Entry 9IV7 (X-ray diffraction, 2.50 A resolution); this record covers chains A and B of the 8 polymer chains in the assembly.

Chain A:
Molecule: Slr1911 protein
Organism: Synechocystis sp. PCC 6803 substr. Kazusa
Reference sequence: P73106 (P73106_SYNY3); numbering as in UniProt (aligned over 1-142)
Amino-acid sequence (142 residues; row label = number of the first residue in the row):
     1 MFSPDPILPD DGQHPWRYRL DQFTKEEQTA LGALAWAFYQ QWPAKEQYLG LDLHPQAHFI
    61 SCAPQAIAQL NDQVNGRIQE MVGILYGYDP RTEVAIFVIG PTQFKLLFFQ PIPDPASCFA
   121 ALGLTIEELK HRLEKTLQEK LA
Unresolved in the structure: 1-14

Chain B:
Molecule: Carboxysome shell protein CcmK1
Organism: Synechocystis sp. PCC 6803 substr. Kazusa
Reference sequence: P72760 (CCMK1_SYNY3); residue numbers follow UniProt; this construct covers 1-111
Amino-acid sequence (111 residues; numbered 1 to 111; the number before each row is that of its first residue):
     1 MSIAVGMIET LGFPAVVEAA DSMVKAARVT LVGYEKIGSG RVTVIVRGDV SEVQASVTAG
    61 IENIRRVNGG EVLSNHIIAR PHENLEYVLP IRYTEAVEQF REIVNPSIIR R
Unresolved in the structure: 1
Curated features (UniProtKB/Swiss-Prot):
  - mutagenesis: Arg92 to Arg111 (Alters hexamer layer packing)

Chain A / chain B interface:
Contacting residue pairs (84):
  Arg17(A) - Glu86(B)  salt bridge
  Asp21(A) - Asn84(B)  hydrogen bond
  Thr24(A) - Asn84(B)
  Leu34(A) - Ile108(B)  hydrophobic
  Phe38(A) - Ile108(B)
  Gln41(A) - Ile108(B)
  Gln41(A) - Ile109(B)
  Gln41(A) - Arg110(B)  hydrogen bond (backbone-side chain)
  Trp42(A) - Arg110(B)
  Glu46(A) - Arg110(B)  salt bridge
  Leu49(A) - Ile108(B)  hydrophobic
  Asp52(A) - Arg101(B)  salt bridge
  His54(A) - Arg101(B)  hydrogen bond (backbone-side chain)
  Phe59(A) - Pro106(B)
  Phe59(A) - Ile108(B)
  Ile60(A) - Asn105(B)
  Ile60(A) - Pro106(B)  hydrophobic
  Ile60(A) - Ile108(B)
  Ser61(A) - Val104(B)
  Ser61(A) - Asn105(B)  hydrogen bond
  Ser61(A) - Ser107(B)  hydrogen bond (side chain-backbone)
  Cys62(A) - Phe100(B)  hydrophobic
  Cys62(A) - Val104(B)  hydrophobic
  Ala66(A) - Phe100(B)
  Ala66(A) - Ile103(B)  hydrophobic
  Ile67(A) - Phe100(B)  hydrophobic
  Leu70(A) - Ala96(B)
  Leu70(A) - Phe100(B)  hydrophobic
  Gln73(A) - Tyr93(B)
  Gln73(A) - Ala96(B)
  Gln73(A) - Gln99(B)
  Val74(A) - Leu89(B)  hydrophobic
  Val74(A) - Tyr93(B)  hydrophobic
  Arg77(A) - Leu89(B)
  Arg77(A) - Pro90(B)
  Arg77(A) - Tyr93(B)
  Gln79(A) - Val24(B)  hydrogen bond (side chain-backbone)
  Gln79(A) - Ala27(B)  hydrogen bond (side chain-backbone)
  Gln79(A) - Arg28(B)
  Gln79(A) - Val29(B)
  Glu80(A) - Arg28(B)
  Glu80(A) - Thr30(B)  hydrogen bond
  Glu80(A) - Arg47(B)  salt bridge
  Glu80(A) - Gly48(B)  hydrogen bond (side chain-backbone)
  Glu80(A) - Leu85(B)
  Glu80(A) - Tyr87(B)  hydrogen bond
  Met81(A) - Tyr87(B)  hydrophobic
  Val82(A) - Arg28(B)
  Gly83(A) - Arg28(B)
  Gly83(A) - Asp49(B)
  Gly83(A) - Glu52(B)
  Ile84(A) - Ile3(B)  hydrophobic
  Ile84(A) - Leu85(B)  hydrophobic
  Gly87(A) - Asp49(B)
  Glu93(A) - Ser2(B)  hydrogen bond (side chain-backbone)
  Glu93(A) - His82(B)  salt bridge
  Ile99(A) - Phe100(B)  hydrophobic
  Pro101(A) - Val97(B)
  Pro101(A) - Glu98(B)
  Thr102(A) - Leu89(B)  hydrogen bond (backbone-backbone)
  Thr102(A) - Pro90(B)
  Thr102(A) - Thr94(B)  hydrogen bond
  Thr102(A) - Val97(B)
  Gln103(A) - Tyr87(B)
  Gln103(A) - Val88(B)
  Phe104(A) - Glu86(B)
  Phe104(A) - Tyr87(B)  hydrogen bond (backbone-backbone)
  Lys105(A) - Asn84(B)
  Lys105(A) - Leu85(B)
  Lys105(A) - Glu86(B)  salt bridge
  Leu106(A) - Asn84(B)
  Leu106(A) - Leu85(B)  hydrogen bond (backbone-backbone)
  Leu107(A) - Asn84(B)
  Phe108(A) - Ser2(B)
  Phe108(A) - Ile3(B)  hydrophobic
  Phe108(A) - His82(B)
  Phe108(A) - Glu83(B)
  Phe108(A) - Asn84(B)  hydrogen bond (backbone-side chain)
  Phe109(A) - His82(B)
  Gln110(A) - His82(B)
  Ile126(A) - Ile109(B)  hydrophobic
  Glu127(A) - Ile109(B)
  Lys130(A) - Pro106(B)
  Lys130(A) - Ile108(B)
Interface residues without a listed pair, chain A (52 interface residues in all): Leu20, Pro43, Pro55, His58, Asn75, Ile78, Tyr88, Phe97, Gly100
Interface residues without a listed pair, chain B (37 interface residues in all): Arg92

Overview:
Chain A and chain B form an interface of 52 and 37 residues respectively, with 16 hydrogen bonds and 6 salt
bridges. Polar contacts include Arg17(A)-Glu86(B), Glu46(A)-Arg110(B) and Asp52(A)-Arg101(B).
Here chain A is Slr1911 protein and chain B is Carboxysome shell protein CcmK1, both from Synechocystis sp.
PCC 6803 substr. Kazusa. Entry 9IV7 (Crystal structure of CcmS-CcmK1-CcmK2 complex from Synechocystis sp. PCC
6803) was determined by X-ray diffraction (same publication as 9IUR and 9IV3).
